7XK5 - chains B and D of the 6 polymer chains in the assembly; structure by electron microscopy, 3.10 A resolution.

Chain B:
Protein: Na(+)-translocating NADH-quinone reductase subunit B
From: Vibrio cholerae O395
Notes: EC 7.2.1.1
UniProtKB: A5F5X0 (NQRB_VIBC3); residues 1-415 here = UniProt positions 1-415
Amino-acid sequence (415 residues; each row starts with the number of its first residue):
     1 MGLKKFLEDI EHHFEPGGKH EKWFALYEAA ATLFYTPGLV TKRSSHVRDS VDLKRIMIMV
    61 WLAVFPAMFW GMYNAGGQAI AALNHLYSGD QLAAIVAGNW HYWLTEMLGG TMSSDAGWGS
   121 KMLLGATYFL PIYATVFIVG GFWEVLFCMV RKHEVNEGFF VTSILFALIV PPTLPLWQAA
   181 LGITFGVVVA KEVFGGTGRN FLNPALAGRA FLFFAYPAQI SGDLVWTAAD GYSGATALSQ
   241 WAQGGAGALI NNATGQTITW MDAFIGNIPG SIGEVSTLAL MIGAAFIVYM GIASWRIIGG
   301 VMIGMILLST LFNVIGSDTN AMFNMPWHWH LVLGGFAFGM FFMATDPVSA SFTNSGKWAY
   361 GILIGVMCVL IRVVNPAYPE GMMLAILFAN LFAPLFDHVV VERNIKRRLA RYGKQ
Disordered / not traced: 1-26, 414-415
Covalent attachments: flavin mononucleotide (FMN) linked to Thr236
Small-molecule neighbours:
  - FMN (flavin mononucleotide), molecule 1: Ile169, Leu206, Arg209, Phe213, Trp226, Ala237, Leu238, Ser239, Gly270, Ser271, Glu274, Gly334, Gly335, Phe338, Gly339, Met343, Pro379, Glu380, Gly381, Met382, Met383, Leu384
  - FMN, molecule 2: Phe213, Phe214, Pro217, Ser221, Gly222, Asp223, Ala377, Tyr378, Pro379
  - riboflavin (RBF): Ile56, Met57, Val60, Gly158, Val161, Thr162, Leu165, Lys191, Gly196, Thr197, Gly198, Asn200, Leu202, Asn203, Pro204, Ala205, Ile292, Ala293, Phe342, Met343, Thr345, Asp346, Pro347, Val348, Ser349
Curated features (UniProtKB/Swiss-Prot):
  - modified residue: Thr236 (FMN phosphoryl threonine)
  - mutagenesis: Phe185 (F185A: Decreases riboflavin content), Trp226 (W226L: Decreases riboflavin content)
Reported in the primary citation:
  - mutagenesis - E157A: decreased catalytic activity

Chain D:
Protein: Na(+)-translocating NADH-quinone reductase subunit D
From: Vibrio cholerae O395
Notes: EC 7.2.1.1
UniProtKB: A5F5Y6 (NQRD_VIBC3); numbering as in UniProt (aligned over 1-210)
Amino-acid sequence (210 residues; row label = number of the first residue in the row):
     1 MSSAKELKKS VLAPVLDNNP IALQVLGVCS ALAVTTKLET AFVMTLAVMF VTALSNFFVS
    61 LIRNHIPNSV RIIVQMAIIA SLVIVVDQIL KAYLYDISKQ LSVFVGLIIT NCIVMGRAEA
   121 FAMKSEPIPS FIDGIGNGLG YGFVLMTVGF FRELLGSGKL FGLEVLPLIS NGGWYQPNGL
   181 MLLAPSAFFL IGFMIWAIRT FKPEQVEAKE
Disordered / not traced: 1-6
Small-molecule neighbours: 2Fe-2S cluster (FES): Gly27, Val28, Cys29, Thr110, Asn111, Cys112

Interface between chain B and chain D:
Pairs across the interface - 12 pairs, chain B then chain D:
  Trp177(B) - Gln176(D)
  Gln178(B) - Gln176(D)
  Phe185(B) - Phe189(D)  hydrophobic
  Phe211(B) - Leu180(D)  hydrophobic
  Phe214(B) - Gly179(D)
  Ala215(B) - Asn178(D)
  Ala215(B) - Gly179(D)  hydrogen bond (backbone-backbone)
  Ala215(B) - Leu180(D)
  Tyr216(B) - Gln176(D)
  Tyr216(B) - Pro177(D)
  Tyr216(B) - Asn178(D)  hydrogen bond
  Gln219(B) - Gln176(D)  hydrogen bond
Also at the interface, not in a pair above, chain B (9 interface residues in all): Val189
Also at the interface, not in a pair above, chain D (8 interface residues in all): Leu183, Phe193

Summary:
9 residues of chain B face 8 of chain D across their interface; the contacts include 3 hydrogen bonds. Polar
contacts include Tyr216(B)-Asn178(D), Gln219(B)-Gln176(D) and Ala215(B)-Gly179(D). Chain B binds riboflavin
and flavin mononucleotide. Bound to chain D: 2Fe-2S cluster. Covalently linked flavin mononucleotide: at
Thr236(B). The paper reports that E157A of chain B reduces catalytic activity.
Here chain B is Na(+)-translocating NADH-quinone reductase subunit B and chain D is Na(+)-translocating
NADH-quinone reductase subunit D, both from Vibrio cholerae O395. Entry 7XK5 (Cryo-EM structure of Na+-pumping
NADH-ubiquinone oxidoreductase from Vibrio cholerae, state 3) was determined by electron microscopy, deposited
together with 7XK3, 7XK4, 7XK6 and 7XK7.
